6GSH - chains A and B of the 3 polymer chains in the assembly; structure by electron microscopy, 3.00 A resolution.

== Chain A (and B) ==
Name: VP1
Source organism: Feline calicivirus
Notes: chain B of this document is another copy of the same molecule, construct and numbering; everything in this record applies to it too
UniProtKB: A2T4P8 (A2T4P8_9CALI); the construct has insertions or renumbered stretches relative to UniProt, so the offset changes along the chain: 1-126 = UniProt 1-126; 128-669 = UniProt 127-668
Amino-acid sequence (669 residues; each row starts with the number of its first residue):
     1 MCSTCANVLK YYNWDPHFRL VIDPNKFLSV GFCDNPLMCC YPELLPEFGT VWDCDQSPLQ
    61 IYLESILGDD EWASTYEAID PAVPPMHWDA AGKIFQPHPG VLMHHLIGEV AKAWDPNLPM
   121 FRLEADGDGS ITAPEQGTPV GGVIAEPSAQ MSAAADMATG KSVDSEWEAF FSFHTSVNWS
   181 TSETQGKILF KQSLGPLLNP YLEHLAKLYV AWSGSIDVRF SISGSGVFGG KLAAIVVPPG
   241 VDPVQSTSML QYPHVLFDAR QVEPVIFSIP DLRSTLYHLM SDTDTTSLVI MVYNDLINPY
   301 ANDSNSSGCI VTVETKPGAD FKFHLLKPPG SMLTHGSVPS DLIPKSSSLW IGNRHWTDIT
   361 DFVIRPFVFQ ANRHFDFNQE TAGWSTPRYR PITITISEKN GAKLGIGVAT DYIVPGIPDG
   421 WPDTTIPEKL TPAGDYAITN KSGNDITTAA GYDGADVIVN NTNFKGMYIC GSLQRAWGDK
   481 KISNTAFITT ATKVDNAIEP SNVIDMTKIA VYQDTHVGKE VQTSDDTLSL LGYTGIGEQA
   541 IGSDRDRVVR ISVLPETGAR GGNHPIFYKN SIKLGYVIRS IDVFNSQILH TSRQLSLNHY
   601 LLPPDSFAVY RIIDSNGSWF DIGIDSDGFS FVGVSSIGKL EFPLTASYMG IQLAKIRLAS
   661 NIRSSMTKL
Disordered / not traced: 1-129, 663-669 (chain B: 1-133, 664-669)
Differences from the reference sequence: conflict Asn13 (Asp in A2T4P8), Val21 (Ile in A2T4P8), Asp23 (Asn in A2T4P8), 46 further conflict positions vs the reference (A2T4P8) not listed; insertion (127)
Ion coordination: K+: Gln474, Asp479, Lys481
What the authors report for this chain:
  - K+ coordination: Asp479, Lys481

== Interface between chain A and chain B ==
Pairs across the interface - 34 pairs, chain A then chain B:
  Val237(A) - Pro328(B)  hydrophobic
  Pro238(A) - Leu326(B)
  Pro238(A) - Pro328(B)
  Pro239(A) - Leu325(B)
  Gly240(A) - Leu333(B)
  Gly240(A) - Thr334(B)  hydrogen bond (backbone-backbone)
  Val241(A) - Val210(B)  hydrophobic
  Val241(A) - Ser331(B)
  Val241(A) - Met332(B)
  Asp242(A) - Ser331(B)
  Asp242(A) - Met332(B)  hydrogen bond (backbone-backbone)
  Val244(A) - Gly330(B)
  Ser248(A) - Pro329(B)  hydrogen bond (side chain-backbone)
  Met249(A) - Pro328(B)  hydrophobic
  Met249(A) - Pro329(B)
  Met249(A) - Ser331(B)
  Gln251(A) - Pro329(B)
  Tyr252(A) - Leu326(B)  hydrogen bond (side chain-backbone)
  Tyr252(A) - Lys327(B)
  Tyr252(A) - Pro328(B)
  Val255(A) - Gln136(B)
  Leu256(A) - Gln136(B)  hydrogen bond (backbone-side chain)
  Leu272(A) - Tyr277(B)
  Arg273(A) - Leu276(B)
  Arg273(A) - Tyr277(B)
  Ser274(A) - Thr275(B)
  Ser274(A) - Leu276(B)  hydrogen bond (backbone-backbone)
  Ser274(A) - Tyr277(B)
  Thr275(A) - Leu276(B)
  Leu276(A) - Leu276(B)  hydrophobic
  Leu653(A) - Thr334(B)
  Lys655(A) - Asn378(B)  hydrogen bond (side chain-backbone)
  Lys655(A) - Gln379(B)
  Lys655(A) - His599(B)  hydrogen bond
Interface residues without a listed pair, chain A (23 interface residues in all): His254, Val265, Asp284
Interface residues without a listed pair, chain B (20 interface residues in all): Glu135, His335

== Overview ==
The interface between chain A and chain B involves 23 residues on one side and 20 on the other; the contacts
include 8 hydrogen bonds. Polar pairs include Ser248(A)-Pro329(B), Tyr252(A)-Leu326(B) and
Leu256(A)-Gln136(B). The K+ site is built by Gln474(A), Asp479(A) and Lys481(A). From the paper: K+
coordination by Asp479(A) and Lys481(A).
Both chains are VP1 (Feline calicivirus). Entry 6GSH (Feline Calicivirus Strain F9) was determined by electron
microscopy together with 6GSI from the same study.
